Entry 3QDZ (X-ray diffraction, 2.80 A resolution); this record covers chains A and B of the 3 polymer chains in the assembly.

== Chain A ==
Molecule: Thrombin light chain
Source organism: Homo sapiens
Notes: EC 3.4.21.5
UniProtKB: P00734 (THRB_HUMAN); residues 1-14 here correspond to UniProt positions 336-349 (UniProt number = residue number + 335)
Sequence (31 residues; row label = number of the first residue in the row; a row labelled like 14A-14M holds insertion residues (14A, then the next letters in order)):
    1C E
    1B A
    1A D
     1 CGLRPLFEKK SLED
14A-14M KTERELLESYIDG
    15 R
Not modelled in the structure: 14M, 15
Swiss-Prot annotation at these positions:
  - site: Arg-15 (Cleavage)

== Chain B ==
Molecule: Thrombin heavy chain
Source organism: Homo sapiens
Notes: EC 3.4.21.5
UniProtKB: P00734 (THRB_HUMAN); the construct lacks a stretch of the UniProt sequence and is renumbered around it, so the offset changes along the chain: 16-36 = UniProt 364-384; 37-60 = UniProt 386-409; 61-77 = UniProt 419-435; 78-97 = UniProt 437-456; 7 more segments
Sequence (259 residues; each row starts with the number of its first residue; note: 1 number in that range is skipped by the numbering (no residue carries it; nothing is unmodelled there); a row labelled like 60A-60I holds insertion residues (60A, then the next letters in order)):
    16 IVEGSDAEIG MSPWQVMLFR K
   36A S
    37 PQELLCGASL ISDRWVLTAA HCLL
60A-60I YPPWDKNFT
    61 ENDLLVRIGK HSRTRYE
   77A R
    78 NIEKISMLEK IYIHPRYNWR
   97A E
    98 NLDRNIALMK LKKPVAFSDY IHPVCLPDRE TA
129A-129C ASL
   130 LQAGYKGRVT GWGNLKETWT
149A-149E ANVGK
   150 GQPSVLQVVN LPIVERPVCK DSTRIRITDN MFCAG
  184A Y
   185 KP
186A-186D DEGK
   187 RGDACEGDSG GPFVMKSP
204A-204B FN
   205 NRWYQMGIVS WGE
   219 GCD
  221A R
   222 DGKYGFYTHV FRLKKWIQKV IDQFGE
Not modelled in the structure: 148-149, 149A-149D, 246-247
Disulfide bonds: Cys-42/Cys-58, Cys-168/Cys-182, Cys-191/Cys-220
Sequence notes: engineered mutation Asn-102 (Asp462 in P00734)
Swiss-Prot annotation at these positions:
  - region: Ala-183 to Val-200 (High affinity receptor-binding region which is also known as the TP508 peptide)
  - active site (Charge relay system): His-57, Ser-195
  - glycosylation: Asn-60G (N-linked (GlcNAc...) (complex) asparagine)

== Chain A / chain B interface ==
Pairs across the interface (56; chain A residue first):
  Cys-1(A) with Pro-120(B); Val-121(B); Cys-122(B), disulfide; Arg-206(B), hydrogen bond (backbone-side chain)
  Asp-1A(A) with His-119(B), salt bridge; Arg-206(B)
  Ala-1B(A) with Arg-206(B)
  Glu-1C(A) with Tyr-208(B), hydrogen bond
  Gly-2(A) with Trp-29(B); Pro-120(B), hydrogen bond (backbone-backbone); Val-121(B); Cys-122(B), hydrogen bond (backbone-side chain); Arg-206(B); Trp-207(B), hydrogen bond (backbone-backbone)
  Leu-3(A) with His-119(B), hydrogen bond (backbone-side chain); Asn-205(B); Arg-206(B)
  Arg-4(A) with Met-26(B); Pro-28(B); Trp-29(B); Arg-137(B); Trp-207(B)
  Pro-5(A) with Ser-115(B); Asp-116(B); His-119(B)
  Leu-6(A) with Asp-116(B); Tyr-117(B), hydrophobic
  Phe-7(A) with Glu-23(B); Gly-25(B)
  Glu-8(A) with Lys-202(B), salt bridge; Trp-207(B), hydrogen bond
  Asp-14(A) with Glu-23(B); Met-26(B); Arg-137(B), salt bridge; Trp-207(B)
  Lys-14A(A) with Glu-23(B), hydrogen bond (backbone-side chain)
  Thr-14B(A) with Met-26(B); Arg-137(B); Asn-159(B)
  Glu-14C(A) with Arg-137(B); Lys-202(B), salt bridge
  Glu-14E(A) with Lys-135(B), salt bridge; Asn-159(B), hydrogen bond; Tyr-184A(B), hydrogen bond; Lys-186D(B), salt bridge
  Leu-14F(A) with Lys-135(B); Asn-159(B); Trp-207(B), hydrophobic
  Ser-14I(A) with Gly-133(B); Tyr-134(B); Lys-135(B), hydrogen bond (side chain-backbone)
  Tyr-14J(A) with Leu-129C(B), hydrophobic; Tyr-134(B), hydrophobic; Met-201(B); Lys-202(B), hydrogen bond (side chain-backbone); Pro-204(B), hydrophobic
Interface residues without a listed pair, chain A (21 interface residues in all): Lys-9, Leu-14G
Interface residues without a listed pair, chain B (30 interface residues in all): Ile-24, Gly-136, Asn-204B
Inter-chain disulfides: Cys-1(A)/Cys-122(B)

== In short ==
The interface between chain A and chain B involves 21 residues on one side and 30 on the other, with 1
disulfide bond, 12 hydrogen bonds and 6 salt bridges. Among the polar pairs are Asp-1A(A)/His-119(B),
Glu-8(A)/Lys-202(B) and Glu-14E(A)/Lys-135(B).
Here chain A is Thrombin light chain and chain B is Thrombin heavy chain, both from Homo sapiens. Entry 3QDZ
(Crystal structure of the human thrombin mutant D102N in complex with the extracellular fragment of human ...)
was determined by X-ray diffraction.
